Entry 6O2S (electron microscopy, 4.00 A resolution); this record covers chains 1D and 4Q of the 104 polymer chains in the assembly.

== Chain 1D ==
Molecule: Tubulin alpha-1B chain
Source organism: Sus scrofa
UniProt: Q2XVP4 (TBA1B_PIG); residue numbers follow UniProt; this construct covers 1-451
Amino-acid sequence (451 residues; numbered 1 to 451; the number before each row is that of its first residue):
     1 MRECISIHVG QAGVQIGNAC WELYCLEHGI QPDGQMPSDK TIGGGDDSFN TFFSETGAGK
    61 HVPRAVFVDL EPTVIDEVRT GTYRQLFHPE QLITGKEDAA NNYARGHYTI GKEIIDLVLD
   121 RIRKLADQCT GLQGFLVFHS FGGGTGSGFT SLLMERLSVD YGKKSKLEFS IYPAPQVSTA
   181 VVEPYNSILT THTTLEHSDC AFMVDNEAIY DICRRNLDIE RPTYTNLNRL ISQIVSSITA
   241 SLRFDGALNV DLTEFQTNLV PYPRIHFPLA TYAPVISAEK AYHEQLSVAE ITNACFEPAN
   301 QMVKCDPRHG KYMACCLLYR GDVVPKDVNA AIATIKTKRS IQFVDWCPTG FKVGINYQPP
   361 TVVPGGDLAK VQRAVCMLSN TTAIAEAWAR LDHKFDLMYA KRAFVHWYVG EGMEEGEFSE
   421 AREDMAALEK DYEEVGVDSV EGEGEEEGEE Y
Unresolved in the structure: 39-45, 442-451
Ion coordination: Mg2+: E71 (together with GTP)
Ligand contacts:
  - GDP (guanosine-5'-diphosphate): A247, L248, N249, E254
  - GTP (guanosine-5'-triphosphate): G10, Q11, A12, Q15, I16, D69, E71, D98, A99, A100, N101, S140, G142, G143, G144, T145, G146, I171, T179, E183, N206, Y224, L227, N228, I231
Curated features (UniProtKB/Swiss-Prot):
  - motif: M1 to C4 (MREC motif)
  - active site: E254
  - binding site (GTP): G10, Q11, A12, Q15, E71, A99, S140, G143, G144, T145, G146, T179, E183, N206, Y224, N228, L252
  - binding site (Mg(2+)): E71
  - site: Y451 (Involved in polymerization)
  - modified residue: K40 (N6,N6,N6-trimethyllysine), S48 (Phosphoserine), S232 (Phosphoserine), Y282 (3'-nitrotyrosine), R339 (Omega-N-methylarginine), S439 (Phosphoserine), E443 (5-glutamyl polyglutamate), E445 (5-glutamyl polyglutamate), Y451 (3'-nitrotyrosine)
  - cross-link (Glycyl lysine isopeptide (Lys-Gly)): K326 (interchain with G-Cter in ubiquitin), K370 (interchain with G-Cter in ubiquitin)

== Chain 4Q ==
Molecule: Tubulin beta chain
Source organism: Sus scrofa
UniProt: P02554 (TBB_PIG); the author numbering skips numbers that UniProt does not, so the offset changes along the chain: 1-44 = UniProt 1-44; 47-360 = UniProt 45-358; 369-455 = UniProt 359-445
Amino-acid sequence (445 residues; row label = number of the first residue in the row; note: 10 numbers in that range are skipped by the numbering (no residue carries them; nothing is unmodelled there)):
     1 MREIVHIQAG QCGNQIGAKF WEVISDEHGI DPTGSYHGDS DLQL
    47 ERINVYYNEA AGNKYVPRAI LVDLEPGTMD SVRSGPFGQI FRPDNFVFGQ SGAGNNWAKG
   107 HYTEGAELVD SVLDVVRKES ESCDCLQGFQ LTHSLGGGTG SGMGTLLISK IREEYPDRIM
   167 NTFSVVPSPK VSDTVVEPYN ATLSVHQLVE NTDETYCIDN EALYDICFRT LKLTTPTYGD
   227 LNHLVSATMS GVTTCLRFPG QLNADLRKLA VNMVPFPRLH FFMPGFAPLT SRGSQQYRAL
   287 TVPELTQQMF DAKNMMAACD PRHGRYLTVA AVFRGRMSMK EVDEQMLNVQ NKNSSYFVEW
   347 IPNNVKTAVC DIPP
   369 RGLKMSATFI GNSTAIQELF KRISEQFTAM FRRKAFLHWY TGEGMDEMEF TEAESNMNDL
   429 VSEYQQYQDA TADEQGEFEE EGEEDEA
Unresolved in the structure: 440-455
Ligand contacts: GDP (guanosine-5'-diphosphate): G10, Q11, C12, Q15, I16, D69, E71, A99, N101, S140, G143, G144, T145, G146, V171, D179, E183, N206, Y224, L227, N228
Curated features (UniProtKB/Swiss-Prot):
  - motif: M1 to I4 (MREI motif)
  - binding site (GTP): Q11, E71, S140, G144, T145, G146, N206, N228
  - binding site (Mg(2+)): E71
  - modified residue: S40 (Phosphoserine), K60 (N6-acetyllysine), S174 (Phosphoserine), T287 (Phosphothreonine), T292 (Phosphothreonine), R320 (Omega-N-methylarginine), E448 (5-glutamyl polyglutamate)
  - cross-link (Glycyl lysine isopeptide (Lys-Gly)): K60 (interchain with G-Cter in ubiquitin), K326 (interchain with G-Cter in ubiquitin)

== Chain 1D / chain 4Q interface ==
Pairs across the interface - 123 pairs, chain 1D then chain 4Q:
  M1(1D) with Q96(4Q)
  R2(1D) with E71(4Q); P72(4Q); G73(4Q); Q96(4Q)
  G131(1D) with Q96(4Q)
  Q133(1D) with Q96(4Q), hydrogen bond (side chain-backbone); S97(4Q), hydrogen bond (side chain-backbone)
  K163(1D) with T109(4Q); E411(4Q), salt bridge
  D199(1D) with W407(4Q)
  D245(1D) with G73(4Q); S77(4Q), hydrogen bond
  G246(1D) with Q11(4Q), hydrogen bond (backbone-side chain); Q15(4Q), hydrogen bond (backbone-side chain)
  A247(1D) with Q11(4Q), hydrogen bond (backbone-side chain); Q15(4Q), hydrogen bond (backbone-side chain); Y224(4Q), hydrophobic
  L248(1D) with Q11(4Q); Q15(4Q); D179(4Q); Y224(4Q)
  N249(1D) with Q11(4Q), hydrogen bond (backbone-side chain); T74(4Q)
  D251(1D) with E71(4Q); G98(4Q); A99(4Q)
  T253(1D) with S97(4Q); G98(4Q); A99(4Q); G100(4Q); K105(4Q)
  E254(1D) with G100(4Q), hydrogen bond (backbone-backbone); N101(4Q)
  Q256(1D) with K105(4Q); W407(4Q), hydrogen bond (backbone-side chain)
  T257(1D) with G100(4Q), hydrogen bond (side chain-backbone); N101(4Q); N102(4Q); V182(4Q); F404(4Q); Y408(4Q)
  N258(1D) with N101(4Q), hydrogen bond; T180(4Q); V181(4Q); V182(4Q); F404(4Q)
  L259(1D) with F404(4Q)
  V260(1D) with F404(4Q); H406(4Q), hydrogen bond (backbone-side chain); W407(4Q), hydrogen bond (backbone-side chain)
  P261(1D) with K402(4Q); A403(4Q); F404(4Q), hydrogen bond (backbone-backbone); L405(4Q), hydrogen bond (backbone-backbone); H406(4Q), hydrogen bond (backbone-side chain)
  Y262(1D) with R401(4Q), hydrogen bond (side chain-backbone); K402(4Q), hydrogen bond (side chain-backbone); A403(4Q), hydrogen bond (side chain-backbone); F404(4Q); H406(4Q), hydrogen bond (backbone-side chain)
  P263(1D) with H406(4Q)
  M313(1D) with V181(4Q); F404(4Q)
  A314(1D) with V181(4Q), hydrophobic; F404(4Q), hydrophobic
  C315(1D) with V181(4Q)
  V324(1D) with T221(4Q); P222(4Q); T223(4Q)
  P325(1D) with Y210(4Q), hydrogen bond (backbone-side chain); P222(4Q); T223(4Q); Y224(4Q), hydrophobic
  K326(1D) with Y210(4Q), hydrogen bond (side chain-backbone); F214(4Q); P222(4Q), hydrogen bond (backbone-backbone)
  D327(1D) with T220(4Q)
  N329(1D) with V177(4Q); E207(4Q), hydrogen bond; Y210(4Q)
  I332(1D) with V177(4Q), hydrophobic
  A333(1D) with K176(4Q)
  K336(1D) with P175(4Q); K176(4Q), hydrogen bond (side chain-backbone)
  D345(1D) with A397(4Q)
  W346(1D) with Q394(4Q); A397(4Q), hydrogen bond (backbone-backbone); M398(4Q), hydrogen bond (backbone-backbone); R401(4Q); A403(4Q), hydrophobic; F404(4Q), hydrophobic
  C347(1D) with M398(4Q), hydrophobic
  P348(1D) with Q394(4Q); M398(4Q)
  T349(1D) with S178(4Q); T180(4Q); V181(4Q), hydrogen bond (side chain-backbone); E183(4Q); P184(4Q); Q394(4Q); M398(4Q), hydrogen bond
  G350(1D) with S178(4Q), hydrogen bond (backbone-side chain); V181(4Q)
  F351(1D) with S178(4Q), hydrogen bond (backbone-side chain); D179(4Q), hydrogen bond (backbone-backbone); T180(4Q), hydrogen bond (backbone-backbone); V181(4Q), hydrogen bond (backbone-backbone)
  K352(1D) with N101(4Q); S178(4Q); D179(4Q); T180(4Q); V181(4Q)
  V353(1D) with D179(4Q), hydrogen bond (backbone-backbone)
  I355(1D) with Y224(4Q)
  E434(1D) with R401(4Q), hydrogen bond (backbone-side chain)
  V435(1D) with R401(4Q), hydrogen bond (backbone-side chain)
  G436(1D) with R401(4Q)
  V437(1D) with R401(4Q), hydrogen bond (backbone-side chain)
  D438(1D) with R401(4Q)
  S439(1D) with R400(4Q); R401(4Q)
  E441(1D) with R400(4Q), hydrogen bond (backbone-side chain)
Also at the interface, not in a pair above, chain 1D (54 interface residues in all): D47, T130, V250, E433
Also at the interface, not in a pair above, chain 4Q (50 interface residues in all): D76, N206, D211

== In short ==
Chain 1D and chain 4Q form an interface of 54 and 50 residues respectively; the contacts include 40 hydrogen
bonds and 1 salt bridge. Polar pairs include K163(1D)-E411(4Q), Q133(1D)-Q96(4Q) and Q133(1D)-S97(4Q). GDP is
bound between chain 1D and chain 4Q. Bound to chain 1D: GTP.
Chain 1D is Tubulin alpha-1B chain and chain 4Q is Tubulin beta chain, both from Sus scrofa; the structure,
Deacetylated Microtubules, was determined by electron microscopy, deposited together with 6O2Q, 6O2R and 6O2T.
